6XEV - chains A and E of the 4 polymer chains in the assembly; structure by electron microscopy, 3.50 A resolution.

== Chain A (and E) ==
Molecule: G protein-activated inward rectifier potassium channel 2
Organism: Mus musculus
Notes: chain E of this document is another copy of the same molecule, construct and numbering; everything in this record applies to it too
Reference sequence: A0A338P6L0 (A0A338P6L0_MOUSE); residues 52-380 here correspond to UniProt positions 34-362 (UniProt number = residue number - 18)
Amino-acid sequence (340 residues; numbered 50 to 389; the number before each row is that of its first residue):
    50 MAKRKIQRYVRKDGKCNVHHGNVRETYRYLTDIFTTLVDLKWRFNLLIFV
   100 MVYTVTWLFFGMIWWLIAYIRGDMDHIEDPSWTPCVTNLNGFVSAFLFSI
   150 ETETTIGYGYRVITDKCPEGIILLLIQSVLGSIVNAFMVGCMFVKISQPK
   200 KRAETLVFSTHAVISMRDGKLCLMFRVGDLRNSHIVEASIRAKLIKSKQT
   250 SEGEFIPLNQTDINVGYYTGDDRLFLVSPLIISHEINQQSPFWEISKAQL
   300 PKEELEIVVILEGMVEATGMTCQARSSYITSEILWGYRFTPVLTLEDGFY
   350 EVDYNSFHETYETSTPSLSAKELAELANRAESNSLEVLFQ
Unresolved in the structure: 50-54, 383-389
Construct notes: expression tag (50-51, 381-389)
Disulfide bonds: Cys-134/Cys-166
Bound ions: K+ site 1: Thr-154 (shared with Thr-154(E) of chain E; 1 residue of chain I; 1 residue of chain M); K+ site 2: Ile-155 (shared with Ile-155(E) of chain E; 1 residue of chain I; 1 residue of chain M); K+ site 3: Gly-156, Tyr-157 (shared with Gly-156(E), Tyr-157(E) of chain E; 2 residues of chain I; 2 residues of chain M); Na+: Asp-228, Arg-230, Ser-232
Small-molecule neighbours: PIO ([(2R)-2-octanoyloxy-3-[oxidanyl-[(1R,2R,3S,4R,5R,6S)-2,3,6-tris(oxidanyl)-4,5-diphosphonooxy-cyclohexyl]oxy-phosphoryl]oxy-propyl] octanoate): Lys-64, Leu-89, Lys-90, Trp-91, Arg-92, Lys-194, Gln-197, Lys-199, Lys-200
What the authors report for this chain:
  - binding site for cholesterol hemisuccinate: Arg-92, Phe-93, Leu-96, Leu-179
  - binding site for PIO: Arg-92
  - Na+ coordination: Asp-228

== How chain A and chain E interact ==
Residue-residue contacts - 61 pairs, chain A then chain E:
  Gln-56(A) / Tyr-349(E)
  Tyr-58(A) / Val-276(E)
  Tyr-58(A) / Ser-277(E)  hydrogen bond
  Asn-66(A) / Tyr-349(E)
  Val-67(A) / Tyr-349(E)
  His-68(A) / Phe-348(E)
  His-68(A) / Tyr-349(E)  hydrogen bond (backbone-backbone)
  His-68(A) / Glu-350(E)
  His-68(A) / Val-351(E)  hydrogen bond (backbone-backbone)
  His-69(A) / Arg-230(E)
  His-69(A) / Val-276(E)
  His-69(A) / Tyr-353(E)  hydrogen bond
  Gly-70(A) / Val-351(E)
  Gly-70(A) / Asp-352(E)
  Gly-70(A) / Tyr-353(E)
  Asn-71(A) / Asp-352(E)
  Asn-71(A) / Tyr-353(E)
  Asn-71(A) / Asn-354(E)  hydrogen bond
  Arg-77(A) / Glu-203(E)  hydrogen bond (side chain-backbone)
  Arg-77(A) / Thr-204(E)
  Tyr-78(A) / Leu-229(E)  hydrogen bond (side chain-backbone)
  Asp-81(A) / Lys-200(E)
  Asp-81(A) / Thr-204(E)
  Asp-81(A) / Arg-230(E)  salt bridge
  Thr-85(A) / Arg-230(E)
  Val-87(A) / Ala-316(E)  hydrophobic
  Phe-147(A) / Tyr-157(E)
  Thr-151(A) / Tyr-157(E)  hydrogen bond
  Thr-154(A) / Thr-154(E)
  Ile-155(A) / Ile-155(E)
  Gly-156(A) / Gly-156(E)
  Gly-156(A) / Tyr-157(E)
  Tyr-157(A) / Tyr-157(E)
  Gly-158(A) / Tyr-157(E)
  Val-161(A) / Tyr-157(E)  hydrophobic
  Ile-162(A) / Glu-150(E)
  Ile-162(A) / Arg-160(E)
  Thr-163(A) / Leu-146(E)
  Ile-170(A) / Phe-145(E)  hydrophobic
  Leu-173(A) / Ile-149(E)  hydrophobic
  Leu-174(A) / Trp-106(E)  hydrophobic
  Ala-185(A) / Val-188(E)  hydrophobic
  Phe-186(A) / Ile-195(E)  hydrophobic
  Gly-189(A) / Phe-192(E)
  Gln-197(A) / Ala-316(E)
  Pro-198(A) / Ala-316(E)
  Lys-199(A) / Glu-315(E)
  Arg-240(A) / Arg-272(E)  hydrogen bond (side chain-backbone)
  Lys-242(A) / Arg-272(E)
  Glu-251(A) / Arg-337(E)
  Glu-253(A) / Arg-337(E)
  Leu-257(A) / Leu-342(E)  hydrophobic
  Gln-259(A) / Phe-274(E)
  Gln-259(A) / Leu-279(E)
  Tyr-266(A) / Gly-269(E)
  Ile-309(A) / Phe-274(E)  hydrophobic
  Glu-311(A) / Glu-236(E)
  Thr-320(A) / Val-235(E)
  Thr-320(A) / Met-313(E)  hydrogen bond
  Arg-324(A) / His-233(E)  hydrogen bond
  Arg-324(A) / Phe-274(E)
Interface residues without a listed pair, chain A (62 interface residues in all): Cys-65, Val-72, Arg-73, Thr-80, Phe-83, Thr-84, Arg-160, Asp-164, Val-178, Ser-181, Ile-182, Val-193, Thr-249, Ser-250, Gly-252, Pro-256, Tyr-267, Met-319, Gln-322
Interface residues without a listed pair, chain E (59 interface residues in all): Leu-95, Phe-98, Tyr-102, Thr-103, Val-142, Thr-153, Tyr-159, Asn-184, Ser-196, Arg-201, Arg-216, Asp-217, Asn-231, Tyr-266, Tyr-267, Thr-268, Leu-273, Thr-317, Gly-318, Gly-347

== Overview ==
Chain A and chain E form an interface of 62 and 59 residues respectively; the contacts include 11 hydrogen
bonds and 1 salt bridge. Polar pairs include Asp-81(A)/Arg-230(E), Tyr-58(A)/Ser-277(E) and
His-69(A)/Tyr-353(E). The paper reports a binding site for cholesterol hemisuccinate at Arg-92(A), Phe-93(A)
and Leu-96(A) among others; a binding site for PIO at Arg-92(A).
Chain A and chain E are both G protein-activated inward rectifier potassium channel 2 (Mus musculus); the
structure, CryoEM structure of GIRK2-PIP2/CHS - G protein-gated inwardly rectifying potassium channel GIRK2
with modulators cholesteryl hemisuccinate ..., was determined by electron microscopy, deposited together with
6XEU.
